9H9P - chains L and l of the 7 polymer chains in the assembly; structure by electron microscopy, 4.50 A resolution (low resolution: residue-level contacts below are approximate; hydrogen-bond / salt-bridge calls are withheld).

# Chain L
Molecule: Gamma-tubulin complex component 6
Organism: Homo sapiens
UniProt: Q96RT7 (GCP6_HUMAN); the construct has insertions or renumbered stretches relative to UniProt, so the offset changes along the chain: 1-608 = UniProt 1-608; 1474-1811 = UniProt 1482-1819
Chain sequence (1819 residues; each row starts with the number of its first residue; note: 865 numbers in that range are skipped by the numbering (no residue carries them; nothing is unmodelled there); a row labelled like 608A-608Z holds insertion residues (608A, then the next letters in order)):
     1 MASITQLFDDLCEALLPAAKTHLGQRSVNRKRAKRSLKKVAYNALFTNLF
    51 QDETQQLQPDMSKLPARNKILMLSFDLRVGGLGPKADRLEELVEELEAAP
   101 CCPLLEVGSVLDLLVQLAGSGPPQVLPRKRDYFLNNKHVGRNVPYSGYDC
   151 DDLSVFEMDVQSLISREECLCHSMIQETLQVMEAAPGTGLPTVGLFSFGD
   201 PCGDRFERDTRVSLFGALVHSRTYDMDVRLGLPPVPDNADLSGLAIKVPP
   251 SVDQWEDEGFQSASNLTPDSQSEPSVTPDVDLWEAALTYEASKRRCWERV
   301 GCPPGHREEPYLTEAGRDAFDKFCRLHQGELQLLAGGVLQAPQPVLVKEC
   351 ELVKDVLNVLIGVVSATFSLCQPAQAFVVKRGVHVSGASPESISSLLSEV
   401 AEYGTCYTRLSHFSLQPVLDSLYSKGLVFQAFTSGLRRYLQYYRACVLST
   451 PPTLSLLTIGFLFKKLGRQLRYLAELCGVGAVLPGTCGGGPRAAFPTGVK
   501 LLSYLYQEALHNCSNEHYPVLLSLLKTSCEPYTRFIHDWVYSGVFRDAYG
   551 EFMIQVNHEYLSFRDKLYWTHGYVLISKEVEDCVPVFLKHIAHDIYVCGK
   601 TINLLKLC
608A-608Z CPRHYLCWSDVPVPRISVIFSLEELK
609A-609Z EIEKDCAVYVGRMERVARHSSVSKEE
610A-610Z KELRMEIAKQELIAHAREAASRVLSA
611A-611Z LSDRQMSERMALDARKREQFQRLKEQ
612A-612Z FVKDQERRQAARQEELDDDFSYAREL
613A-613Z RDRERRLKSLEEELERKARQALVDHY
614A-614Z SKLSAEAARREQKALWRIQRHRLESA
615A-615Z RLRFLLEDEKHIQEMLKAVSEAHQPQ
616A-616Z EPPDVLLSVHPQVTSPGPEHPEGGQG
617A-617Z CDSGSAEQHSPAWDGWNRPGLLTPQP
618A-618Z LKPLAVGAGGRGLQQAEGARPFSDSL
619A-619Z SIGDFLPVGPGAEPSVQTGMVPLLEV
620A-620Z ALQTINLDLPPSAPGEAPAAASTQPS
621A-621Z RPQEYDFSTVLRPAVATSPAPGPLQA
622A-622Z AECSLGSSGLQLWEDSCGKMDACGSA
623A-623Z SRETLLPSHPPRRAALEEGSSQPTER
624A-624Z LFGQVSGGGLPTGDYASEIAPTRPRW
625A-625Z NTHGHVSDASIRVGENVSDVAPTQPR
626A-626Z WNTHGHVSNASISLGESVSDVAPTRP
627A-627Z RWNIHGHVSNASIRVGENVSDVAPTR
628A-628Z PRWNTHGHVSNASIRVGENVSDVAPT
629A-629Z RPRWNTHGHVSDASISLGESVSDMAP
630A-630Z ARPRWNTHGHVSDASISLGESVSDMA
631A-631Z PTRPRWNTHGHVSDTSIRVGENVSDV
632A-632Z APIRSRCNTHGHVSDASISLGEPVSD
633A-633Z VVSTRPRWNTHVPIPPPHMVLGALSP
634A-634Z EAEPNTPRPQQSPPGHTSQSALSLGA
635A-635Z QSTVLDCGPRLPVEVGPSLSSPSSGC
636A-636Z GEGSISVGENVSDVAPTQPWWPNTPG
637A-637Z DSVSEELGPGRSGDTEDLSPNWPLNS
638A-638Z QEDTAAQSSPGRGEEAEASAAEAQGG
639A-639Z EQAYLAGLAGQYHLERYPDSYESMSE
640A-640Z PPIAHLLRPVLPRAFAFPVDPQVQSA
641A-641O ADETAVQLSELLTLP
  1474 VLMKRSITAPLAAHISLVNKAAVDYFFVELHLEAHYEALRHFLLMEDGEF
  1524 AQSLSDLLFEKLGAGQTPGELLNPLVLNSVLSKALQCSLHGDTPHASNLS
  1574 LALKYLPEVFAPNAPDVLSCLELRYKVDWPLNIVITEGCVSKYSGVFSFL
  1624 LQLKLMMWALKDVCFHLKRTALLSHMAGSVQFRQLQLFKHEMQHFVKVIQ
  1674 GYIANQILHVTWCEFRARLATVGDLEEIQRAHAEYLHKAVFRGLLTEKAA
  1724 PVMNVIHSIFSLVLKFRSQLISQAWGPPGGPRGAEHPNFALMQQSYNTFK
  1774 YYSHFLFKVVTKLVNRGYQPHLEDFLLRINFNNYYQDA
Not modelled in the structure: 1-350, 371-389, 418-424, 480-493, 557-565, 575-585, 608A-608Z, 609A-609Z, 610A-610Z, 611A-611Z, 612A-612Z, 613A-613Z, 614A-614Z, 615A-615Z, 616A-616Z, 617A-617Z, 618A-618Z, 619A-619Z, 620A-620Z, 621A-621Z, 622A-622Z, 623A-623Z, 624A-624Z, 625A-625Z, 626A-626Z, 627A-627Z, 628A-628Z, 629A-629Z, 630A-630Z, 631A-631Z, 632A-632Z, 633A-633Z, 634A-634Z, 635A-635Z, 636A-636Z, 637A-637Z, 638A-638Z, 639A-639Z, 640A-640Z, 641A-641O, 1536-1540, 1583-1587, 1645-1648, 1694-1697, 1744-1758, 1790-1791, 1808-1811

# Chain l
Molecule: Tubulin gamma-1 chain
Organism: Homo sapiens
UniProt: P23258 (TBG1_HUMAN); numbering as in UniProt (aligned over 1-451)
Chain sequence (451 residues; numbered 1 to 451; the number before each row is that of its first residue):
     1 MPREIITLQLGQCGNQIGFEFWKQLCAEHGISPEAIVEEFATEGTDRKDV
    51 FFYQADDEHYIPRAVLLDLEPRVIHSILNSPYAKLYNPENIYLSEHGGGA
   101 GNNWASGFSQGEKIHEDIFDIIDREADGSDSLEGFVLCHSIAGGTGSGLG
   151 SYLLERLNDRYPKKLVQTYSVFPNQDEMSDVVVQPYNSLLTLKRLTQNAD
   201 CLVVLDNTALNRIATDRLHIQNPSFSQINQLVSTIMSASTTTLRYPGYMN
   251 NDLIGLIASLIPTPRLHFLMTGYTPLTTDQSVASVRKTTVLDVMRRLLQP
   301 KNVMVSTGRDRQTNHCYIAILNIIQGEVDPTQVHKSLQRIRERKLANFIP
   351 WGPASIQVALSRKSPYLPSAHRVSGLMMANHTSISSLFERTCRQYDKLRK
   401 REAFLEQFRKEDMFKDNFDEMDTSREIVQQLIDEYHAATRPDYISWGTQE
   451 Q
Not modelled in the structure: 1-2, 41-44, 55-59, 68-71, 87-100, 174-182, 222-223, 277-287, 307-313, 368-371, 403-415, 446-451
Sequence notes: conflict Ala35 (Gly in P23258), Leu202 (Val in P23258)
UniProt features mapped onto this chain:
  - binding site (GTP): Ala142 to Gly148
  - modified residue: Ser131 (Phosphoserine)
  - natural variant: Tyr92 (Y92C: In CDCBM4), Thr331 (T331P: In CDCBM4), Leu387 (L387P: In CDCBM4)
Small-molecule neighbours: GDP (guanosine-5'-diphosphate): Gly11, Gln12, Cys13, Gln16, Gly101, Asn102, Ser140, Ala142, Gly143, Gly144, Thr145, Gly146, Gln184, Asn207, Phe225, Asn229

# Interface between chain L and chain l
Contacting residue pairs - 62 pairs, chain L then chain l:
  Met1518(L) with Tyr248(l)
  Glu1519(L) with Gly247(l); Tyr248(l)
  Gly1521(L) with Pro246(l); Gly247(l); Asn251(l)
  Glu1522(L) with Arg47(l); Pro246(l); Asn251(l)
  Cys1560(L) with Arg47(l)
  Leu1562(L) with Arg47(l)
  Leu1623(L) with Tyr248(l)
  Leu1626(L) with Tyr248(l)
  Lys1627(L) with Tyr248(l)
  Lys1634(L) with Asp252(l); Ile254(l)
  Arg1642(L) with Lys163(l)
  Arg1656(L) with Ser445(l)
  Gln1657(L) with Ile444(l)
  Gln1659(L) with Pro264(l)
  Leu1660(L) with Thr263(l); Tyr443(l)
  His1663(L) with Ser259(l); Pro262(l)
  Glu1664(L) with Pro353(l)
  Gln1666(L) with Ala258(l); Ser259(l)
  His1667(L) with Pro353(l); Ala354(l); Ser355(l)
  Lys1670(L) with Asn250(l); Gly255(l); Ser259(l); Gln357(l)
  Val1671(L) with Ser355(l); Gln357(l)
  Gln1673(L) with Tyr248(l); Met249(l)
  Gly1674(L) with Met249(l); Gln357(l)
  Ala1677(L) with Tyr248(l)
  Asn1678(L) with Val333(l)
  Leu1681(L) with Tyr248(l)
  His1682(L) with Pro330(l); Leu360(l)
  Val1683(L) with Pro330(l)
  Cys1686(L) with Asp329(l)
  Asp1797(L) with His334(l)
  Leu1800(L) with Gln338(l); Arg341(l)
  Arg1801(L) with Leu337(l); Ser355(l)
  Asn1803(L) with Arg341(l)
  Phe1804(L) with Arg341(l); Phe348(l); Ala354(l)
  Asn1805(L) with Asn347(l); Phe348(l)
  Asn1806(L) with Pro350(l); Trp351(l); Gly352(l); Pro353(l)
Interface residues without a listed pair, chain L (41 interface residues in all): Asp1520, Ser1561, Lys1641, Lys1773, Leu1799
Interface residues without a listed pair, chain l (42 interface residues in all): Val50, Asp200, Ile261, Thr331, Ile349, Ile356

# Overview
Chain L and chain l form an interface of 41 and 42 residues respectively. Chain l binds GDP. Curated
annotation (UniProt) lists 7 GTP-binding residues on chain l.
Here chain L is Gamma-tubulin complex component 6 and chain l is Tubulin gamma-1 chain, both from Homo
sapiens. Entry 9H9P (Spokes 12 and 13 of the human gamma-tubulin ring complex in complex with CDK5RAP2 and
docked ...) was determined by electron microscopy (same publication as 9H9Q and 9H9R).
